Entry 7PX1 (X-ray diffraction, 2.33 A resolution); this record covers chains A and B.

== Chain A (and B) ==
Name: Conus mucronatus
Organism: Conus mucronatus
Notes: chain B of this document is another copy of the same molecule, construct and numbering; everything in this record applies to it too
Sequence (89 residues; numbered 1 to 89; the number before each row is that of its first residue):
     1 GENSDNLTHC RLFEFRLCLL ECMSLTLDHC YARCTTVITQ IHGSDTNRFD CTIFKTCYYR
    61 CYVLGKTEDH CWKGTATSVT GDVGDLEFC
Unresolved in the structure: 1-5
Disulfide bonds: Cys10-Cys51, Cys18-Cys34, Cys22-Cys30, Cys57-Cys89, Cys61-Cys71
Bound ions: Cd2+ site 1 near Glu14 (its only coordinating residue here); Cd2+ site 2 near Asp50 (its only coordinating residue here)
From the paper describing this entry:
  - contacts within the chain: Arg16-Glu68 (salt bridge), Tyr58-Trp72 (pi stacking)
  - self-association interface (contacts with another copy of this molecule): Tyr31, Ala32, Thr36, Asn47, Phe49, Thr52, Ile53, Thr56, Tyr59, Val83

== How chain A and chain B interact ==
Residue-residue contacts (41; chain A residue first):
  His29(A) with Arg48(B)
  Tyr31(A) with Asn47(B); Phe49(B); Thr52(B)
  Ala32(A) with Ser44(B); Asn47(B); Arg48(B)
  Thr35(A) with Asn47(B)
  Thr36(A) with Thr39(B); Gly43(B); Ser44(B), hydrogen bond (side chain-backbone); Asn47(B), hydrogen bond
  Thr39(A) with Thr36(B)
  Gln40(A) with Gln40(B)
  Gly43(A) with Thr36(B)
  Ser44(A) with Ala32(B); Thr36(B)
  Asn47(A) with Tyr31(B); Ala32(B); Thr35(B); Thr36(B), hydrogen bond
  Arg48(A) with His29(B), hydrogen bond; Ala32(B)
  Phe49(A) with Tyr31(B); Thr56(B); Tyr59(B), hydrophobic
  Thr52(A) with Tyr31(B); Thr52(B)
  Thr56(A) with Phe49(B); Thr52(B); Leu86(B)
  Tyr59(A) with Phe49(B), hydrophobic
  Arg60(A) with Phe49(B); Val83(B); Leu86(B)
  Val83(A) with Arg60(B)
  Leu86(A) with Thr56(B); Arg60(B)
  Glu87(A) with Arg60(B), salt bridge; Leu86(B); Glu87(B)
Other interface residues (no listed pair), chain A (21 interface residues in all): Arg33, Leu64
Other interface residues (no listed pair), chain B (23 interface residues in all): Arg33, Ile53, Val63, Leu64

== Summary ==
21 residues of chain A and 23 residues of chain B are in contact; the contacts include 4 hydrogen bonds and 1
salt bridge. Polar pairs include Glu87(A)-Arg60(B), Thr36(A)-Ser44(B) and Thr36(A)-Asn47(B). The paper reports
a self-association interface involving Tyr31(A), Ala32(A) and Thr36(A) among others; contacts within the chain
involving Cys10(A), Cys51(A) and Arg16(A) among others.
Both chains are Conus mucronatus (Conus mucronatus). Entry 7PX1 (Conotoxin from Conus mucronatus) was
determined by X-ray diffraction.
